PDB entry 3VB7 | X-ray diffraction, 1.95 A resolution | chains A and B of the 4 polymer chains in the assembly

[Chain A (and B)]
Protein: 3C-like proteinase
Source organism: SARS coronavirus
Notes: EC 3.4.22.-; chain B of this document is another copy of the same molecule, construct and numbering; everything in this record applies to it too
UniProt: P0C6U8 (R1A_CVHSA); residues 1-306 here correspond to UniProt positions 3241-3546 (UniProt number = residue number + 3240)
Chain sequence (306 residues; each row starts with the number of its first residue):
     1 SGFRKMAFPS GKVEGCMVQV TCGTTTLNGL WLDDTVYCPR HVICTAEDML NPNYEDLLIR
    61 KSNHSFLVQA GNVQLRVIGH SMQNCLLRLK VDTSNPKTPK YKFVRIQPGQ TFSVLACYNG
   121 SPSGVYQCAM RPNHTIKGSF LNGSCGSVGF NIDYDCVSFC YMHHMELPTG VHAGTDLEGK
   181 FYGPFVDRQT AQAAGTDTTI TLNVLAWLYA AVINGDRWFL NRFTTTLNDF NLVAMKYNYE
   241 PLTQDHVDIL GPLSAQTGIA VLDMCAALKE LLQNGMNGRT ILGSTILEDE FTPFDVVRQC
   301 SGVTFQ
Disordered / not traced: 302-306 (chain B: fully traced)
Curated features (UniProtKB/Swiss-Prot):
  - active site (For 3CL-PRO activity): His41, Cys145
  - site: Gln306 (Cleavage)

[Chain A / chain B interface]
Contacting residue pairs (78):
  Ser1(A) - Gly138(B)
  Ser1(A) - Ser139(B)
  Ser1(A) - Phe140(B)  hydrogen bond (backbone-backbone)
  Ser1(A) - Glu166(B)  hydrogen bond (backbone-side chain)
  Ser1(A) - Gly170(B)
  Ser1(A) - His172(B)
  Gly2(A) - Gly138(B)
  Gly2(A) - Ser139(B)  hydrogen bond (backbone-side chain)
  Phe3(A) - Gly138(B)
  Arg4(A) - Tyr126(B)
  Arg4(A) - Gln127(B)  hydrogen bond (side chain-backbone)
  Arg4(A) - Cys128(B)
  Arg4(A) - Lys137(B)  hydrogen bond (side chain-backbone)
  Arg4(A) - Ser139(B)
  Arg4(A) - Glu290(B)  salt bridge
  Lys5(A) - Arg4(B)
  Lys5(A) - Tyr126(B)
  Met6(A) - Gly124(B)
  Met6(A) - Val125(B)
  Met6(A) - Tyr126(B)  hydrophobic
  Met6(A) - Ser139(B)
  Ala7(A) - Gly124(B)
  Ala7(A) - Val125(B)  hydrogen bond (backbone-backbone)
  Phe8(A) - Val125(B)
  Pro9(A) - Ser10(B)
  Pro9(A) - Glu14(B)
  Pro9(A) - Pro122(B)  hydrophobic
  Pro9(A) - Ser123(B)
  Pro9(A) - Gly124(B)
  Ser10(A) - Pro9(B)
  Ser10(A) - Ser10(B)  hydrogen bond (backbone-side chain)
  Ser10(A) - Glu14(B)  hydrogen bond (backbone-side chain)
  Gly11(A) - Gly11(B)
  Gly11(A) - Glu14(B)  hydrogen bond (backbone-side chain)
  Glu14(A) - Pro9(B)
  Glu14(A) - Ser10(B)  hydrogen bond (side chain-backbone)
  Glu14(A) - Gly11(B)  hydrogen bond (side chain-backbone)
  Tyr118(A) - Thr304(B)
  Ser121(A) - Thr304(B)
  Ser121(A) - Phe305(B)
  Pro122(A) - Pro9(B)  hydrophobic
  Pro122(A) - Thr304(B)
  Pro122(A) - Phe305(B)  hydrogen bond (backbone-backbone)
  Ser123(A) - Pro9(B)
  Ser123(A) - Val303(B)  hydrogen bond (side chain-backbone)
  Ser123(A) - Phe305(B)
  Gly124(A) - Ala7(B)
  Gly124(A) - Pro9(B)
  Val125(A) - Met6(B)
  Val125(A) - Ala7(B)  hydrogen bond (backbone-backbone)
  Val125(A) - Phe8(B)
  Val125(A) - Val125(B)  hydrophobic
  Tyr126(A) - Arg4(B)
  Tyr126(A) - Lys5(B)
  Tyr126(A) - Met6(B)  hydrophobic
  Gln127(A) - Arg4(B)  hydrogen bond (backbone-side chain)
  Cys128(A) - Arg4(B)
  Lys137(A) - Arg4(B)  hydrogen bond (backbone-side chain)
  Gly138(A) - Ser1(B)
  Gly138(A) - Gly2(B)
  Ser139(A) - Ser1(B)
  Ser139(A) - Gly2(B)  hydrogen bond (side chain-backbone)
  Ser139(A) - Arg4(B)
  Ser139(A) - Gln299(B)  hydrogen bond
  Phe140(A) - Ser1(B)  hydrogen bond (backbone-backbone)
  Leu141(A) - Gln299(B)
  Leu141(A) - Gly302(B)
  Glu166(A) - Ser1(B)  hydrogen bond
  Gly170(A) - Ser1(B)  hydrogen bond (backbone-side chain)
  His172(A) - Ser1(B)  hydrogen bond (side chain-backbone)
  Thr285(A) - Thr285(B)
  Thr285(A) - Ile286(B)
  Ile286(A) - Thr285(B)
  Glu290(A) - Arg4(B)  salt bridge
  Gln299(A) - Ser139(B)  hydrogen bond
  Gln299(A) - Leu141(B)
  Cys300(A) - Leu141(B)
  Ser301(A) - Leu141(B)
Interface residues without a listed pair, chain A (37 interface residues in all): Lys12, Leu115
Interface residues without a listed pair, chain B (36 interface residues in all): Phe3, Leu115

[Overview]
The interface between chain A and chain B involves 37 residues on one side and 36 on the other; the contacts
include 23 hydrogen bonds and 2 salt bridges. Polar contacts include Arg4(A)-Glu290(B), Ser1(A)-Glu166(B) and
Gly2(A)-Ser139(B).
Both chains are 3C-like proteinase (SARS coronavirus). Entry 3VB7 (Crystal structure of SARS-CoV 3C-like
protease with M4Z) was determined by X-ray diffraction (same publication as 3VB3, 3VB4, 3VB5 and 3VB6).
